PDB entry 2R4J | X-ray diffraction, 1.96 A resolution | chain A

== Chain A ==
Molecule: Aerobic glycerol-3-phosphate dehydrogenase
Source organism: Escherichia coli
Notes: EC 1.1.99.5
UniProt: P13035 (GLPD_ECOLI); numbering as in UniProt (aligned over 1-501)
Sequence (501 residues; each row starts with the number of its first residue):
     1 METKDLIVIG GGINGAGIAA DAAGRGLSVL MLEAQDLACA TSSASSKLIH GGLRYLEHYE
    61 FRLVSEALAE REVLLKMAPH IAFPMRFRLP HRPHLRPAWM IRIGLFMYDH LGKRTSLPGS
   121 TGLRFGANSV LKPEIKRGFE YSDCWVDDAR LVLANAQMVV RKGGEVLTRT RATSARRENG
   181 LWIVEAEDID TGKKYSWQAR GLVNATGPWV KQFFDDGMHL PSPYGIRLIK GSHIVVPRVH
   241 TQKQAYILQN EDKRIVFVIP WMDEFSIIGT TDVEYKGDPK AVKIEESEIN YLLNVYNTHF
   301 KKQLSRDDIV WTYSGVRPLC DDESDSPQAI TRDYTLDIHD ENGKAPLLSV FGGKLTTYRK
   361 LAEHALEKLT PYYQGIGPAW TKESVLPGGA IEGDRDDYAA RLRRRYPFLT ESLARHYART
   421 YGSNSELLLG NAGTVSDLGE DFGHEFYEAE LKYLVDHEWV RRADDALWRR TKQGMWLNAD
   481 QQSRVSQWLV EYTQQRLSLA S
Unresolved in the structure: 495-501
Modified positions: Mse-31, Mse-77, Mse-85, Mse-158, Mse-218, Mse-262, Mse-475 (selenomethionine; parent Met)
Residues lining bound ligands:
  - 1,3-dihydroxyacetonephosphate (13P): Arg-54, Tyr-55, Arg-254, Ile-255, Val-256, Phe-257, Gly-269, Thr-270, Asp-272, Arg-317, Arg-332, Lys-354
  - bicine (BCN): Ala-23, Gly-24, Arg-25, Gly-26, Lys-162
  - FAD (flavin-adenine dinucleotide): Ile-9, Gly-10, Gly-11, Gly-12, Ile-13, Asn-14, Gly-15, Leu-32, Glu-33, Ala-34, Gln-35, Asp-36, Cys-39, Ala-40, Thr-41, Ser-42, Ala-44, Ser-45, Ser-46, Lys-47, Leu-48, His-50, Thr-170, Arg-171, Ala-172, Ala-205, Thr-206, Gly-207, Pro-208, Trp-209, Phe-213, Gly-231, His-233, Thr-270, Gly-315, Val-316, Arg-317, Gly-353, Lys-354, Leu-355, Thr-356
What the authors report for this chain:
  - catalytic residues: Arg-317, Lys-354 (proposed by the authors, not directly observed)

== Summary ==
Bound to chain A: flavin-adenine dinucleotide, 1,3-dihydroxyacetonephosphate and bicine. From the paper:
catalytic residues Arg-317 and Lys-354.
Chain A is Aerobic glycerol-3-phosphate dehydrogenase (Escherichia coli); the structure, Crystal structure of
Escherichia coli SeMet substituted Glycerol-3-phosphate Dehydrogenase in complex with DHAP, was determined by
X-ray diffraction together with 2R46, 2R4E, 2QCU and 2R45 from the same study.
